1L2I - chains A and C of the 4 polymer chains in the assembly; structure by X-ray diffraction, 1.95 A resolution.

Chain A:
Name: Estrogen receptor
Organism: Homo sapiens
Notes: fragment: ligand-binding domain (residues 297-554)
UniProt: P03372 (ESR1_HUMAN); residue numbers follow UniProt; this construct covers 297-554
Sequence (261 residues; row label = number of the first residue in the row):
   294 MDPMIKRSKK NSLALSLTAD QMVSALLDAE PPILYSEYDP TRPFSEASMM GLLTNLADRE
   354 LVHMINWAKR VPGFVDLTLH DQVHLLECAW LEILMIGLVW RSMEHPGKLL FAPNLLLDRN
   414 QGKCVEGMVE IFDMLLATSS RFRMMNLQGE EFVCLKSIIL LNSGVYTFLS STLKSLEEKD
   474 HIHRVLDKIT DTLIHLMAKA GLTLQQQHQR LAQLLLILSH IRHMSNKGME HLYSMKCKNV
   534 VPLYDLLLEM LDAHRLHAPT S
Not modelled in the structure: 294-304, 460-468, 548-554
Modified / non-standard residues: Cys417 (carboxymethylated cysteine; CCS)
Construct notes: cloning artifact (294-296); modified residue (417)
Residues lining bound ligands: ETC ((R,R)-5,11-cis-diethyl-5,6,11,12-tetrahydrochrysene-2,8-diol): Leu346, Thr347, Leu349, Ala350, Glu353, Leu384, Leu387, Met388, Leu391, Arg394, Phe404, Met421, Ile424, Phe425, Leu428, Gly521, His524, Leu525
Reported in the primary citation:
  - binding site for ETC: Leu384, Met421, Ile424, Gly521, His524, Leu525
  - contacts within the chain: His524-Met528 (hydrophobic contact), Leu525-Leu544, Met528-Val533 (hydrophobic contact), Met528-Val534 (hydrophobic contact)
  - specificity-determining residues: Leu384, Met421 (proposed by the authors, not directly observed)

Chain C:
Name: Glucocorticoid receptor-interacting protein 1
Notes: fragment: NR box II (residues 686-698)
UniProt: Q61026 (NCOA2_MOUSE); residues 686-698 here = UniProt positions 686-698
Sequence (13 residues; each row starts with the number of its first residue):
   686 KHKILHRLLQ DSS
Not modelled in the structure: 686, 697-698
UniProt features mapped onto this chain:
  - motif: Leu690 to Leu694 (LXXLL motif 2)
  - mutagenesis: Ile689 to Leu694 (Abolishes interaction with RORC; when associated with 644-A-A-645 and 744-A--A-749)

Interface between chain A and chain C:
Residue-residue contacts - 24 pairs, chain A then chain C:
  Ile358(A) - Leu690(C)  hydrophobic
  Ile358(A) - Leu693(C)  hydrophobic
  Ile358(A) - Leu694(C)  hydrophobic
  Lys362(A) - Leu693(C)  hydrogen bond (side chain-backbone)
  Lys362(A) - Leu694(C)
  Lys362(A) - Asp696(C)
  Leu372(A) - His691(C)
  Leu372(A) - Leu694(C)  hydrophobic
  Leu372(A) - Gln695(C)
  Gln375(A) - Leu694(C)
  Val376(A) - His687(C)
  Val376(A) - Leu690(C)
  Val376(A) - Leu694(C)  hydrophobic
  Leu379(A) - Leu690(C)  hydrophobic
  Leu379(A) - Leu694(C)  hydrophobic
  Glu380(A) - His687(C)
  Glu380(A) - Leu690(C)
  Asp538(A) - Ile689(C)
  Leu539(A) - Ile689(C)
  Leu539(A) - Leu693(C)  hydrophobic
  Glu542(A) - Lys688(C)
  Glu542(A) - Ile689(C)  hydrogen bond (side chain-backbone)
  Glu542(A) - Leu690(C)
  Met543(A) - Leu690(C)  hydrophobic
Other interface residues (no listed pair), chain A (12 interface residues in all): Phe367

In short:
12 residues of chain A face 9 of chain C across their interface; the contacts include 2 hydrogen bonds. Polar
contacts include Lys362(A)-Leu693(C) and Glu542(A)-Ile689(C). Bound to chain A: compound ETC. The paper
reports a binding site for ETC at Leu384(A), Met421(A) and Ile424(A) among others; specificity determinants
Leu384(A) and Met421(A).
Chain A is Estrogen receptor (Homo sapiens) and chain C is Glucocorticoid receptor-interacting protein 1; the
structure, Human Estrogen Receptor alpha Ligand-binding Domain in Complex with
(R,R)-5,11-cis-diethyl-5,6,11,12-tetrahydrochrysene-2,8-diol and a Glucocorticoid Receptor Interacting Protein
..., was determined by X-ray diffraction together with 1L2J from the same study.
